2EX3 - chains A and B; structure by X-ray diffraction, 3.00 A resolution.

# Chain A
Name: DNA polymerase
From: Bacillus phage phi29
Notes: EC 2.7.7.7
UniProt: P03680 (DPOL_BPPH2); numbering as in UniProt (aligned over 1-575)
Amino-acid sequence (575 residues; row label = number of the first residue in the row):
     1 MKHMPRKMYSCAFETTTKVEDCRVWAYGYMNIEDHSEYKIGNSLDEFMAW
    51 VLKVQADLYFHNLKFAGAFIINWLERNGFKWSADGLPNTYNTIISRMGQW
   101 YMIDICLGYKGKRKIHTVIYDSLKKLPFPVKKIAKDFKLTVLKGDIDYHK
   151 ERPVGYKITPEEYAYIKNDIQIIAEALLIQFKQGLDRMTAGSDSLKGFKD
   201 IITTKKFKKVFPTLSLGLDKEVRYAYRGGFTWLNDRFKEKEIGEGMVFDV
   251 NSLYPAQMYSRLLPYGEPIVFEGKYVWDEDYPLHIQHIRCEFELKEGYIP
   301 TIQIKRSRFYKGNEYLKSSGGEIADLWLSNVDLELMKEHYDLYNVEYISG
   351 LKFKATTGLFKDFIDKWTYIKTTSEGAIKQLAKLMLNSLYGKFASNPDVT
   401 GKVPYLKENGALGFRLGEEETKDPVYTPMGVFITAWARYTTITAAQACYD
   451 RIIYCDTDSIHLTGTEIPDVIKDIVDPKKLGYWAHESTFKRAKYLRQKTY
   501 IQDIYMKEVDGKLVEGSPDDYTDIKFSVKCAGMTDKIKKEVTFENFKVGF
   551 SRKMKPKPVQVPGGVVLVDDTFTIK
Unresolved in the structure: 1-5
Sequence notes: engineered mutation Ala12 (Asp in P03680), Ala66 (Asp in P03680)
Metal / ion sites: lead (II) ion site 1: Glu14, Asp145, Tyr148, Asp169; lead (II) ion site 2 near Asp169 (its only coordinating residue here); lead (II) ion site 3 near Glu221 (its only coordinating residue here)
Swiss-Prot annotation at these positions:
  - region: Ser192 to Gly229 (Involved in DNA-binding, coordination between DNA synthesis and degradation and TP interaction), Asp398 to Glu420 (TPR2), Gly563 to Lys575 (Involved in DNA-binding and TP interaction)
  - motif: Tyr454 to Asp458 (YCDTD)
  - binding site (Mg(2+)): Asp145, Asp169, Asp249, Val250, Asp456, Asp458
  - binding site (5-methyl-UTP): Tyr254, Lys371, Lys383, Asp458
  - site: Glu14 (Essential for 3'-5' exonucleolysis), Thr15 (Involved in proofreading function by stabilization of the frayed primer-terminus at the 3'-5' exonuclease active site), Tyr59 (Interaction with the primer terminal protein), His61 (Interaction with the primer terminal protein), Asn62 (Involved in proofreading function by stabilization of the frayed primer-terminus at the 3'-5' exonuclease active site), Phe65 (Binds ssDNA), Phe69 (Interaction with the primer terminal protein), Ile93 (Involved in binding template-primer structures), Ser122 (Binds ssDNA), Leu123 (Binds ssDNA), Tyr148 (Involved in the stabilization of the frayed 3' terminus at the exonuclease active site), Ser252 (Probably involved in binding template-primer structures), Tyr254 (Probably involved in nucleotide binding selection), Thr356 (Binds ssDNA), Ile364 (Involved in the binding of DNA and dNTP), Lys366 (Stabilization of the incoming nucleotide), Lys371 (Interacts with the phosphate groups of the incoming nucleotide), Lys379 (Stabilization of the incoming nucleotide), Lys383 (Probably involved in nucleotide binding selection), Leu384 (Probably involved in positioning the templating nucleotide at the polymerization active site and in controlling nucleotide insertion fidelity) and 9 more in UniProt

# Chain B
Name: DNA terminal protein
From: Bacillus phage phi29
Notes: fragment: terminal protein
UniProt: P03681 (TERM_BPPH2); residue numbers follow UniProt; this construct covers 71-266
Amino-acid sequence (230 residues; numbered 1 to 266; 36 numbers in that range are skipped by the numbering (no residue carries them; nothing is unmodelled there); the number before each row is that of its first residue; X marks 34 residues of unknown identity (built as UNK)):
     1 XXXXXXXXXXXX
    26 XXXXXXXXXXXXXXXXXXXXXX
    71 ANMRYQFEKNAYGVVASKAKIAEIERNTKEVQRLVDEKIKAMKDKEYYAG
   121 GKPQGTIEQRIAMTSPAHVTGINRPHDFDFSKVRSYSRLRTLEESMEMRT
   171 DPQYYEKKMIQLQLNFIKSVEGSFNSFDAADELIEELKKIPPDDFYELFL
   221 RISEISFEEFDSEGNTVENVEGNVYKILSYLEQYRRGDFDLSLKGF
Unresolved in the structure: 120-139, 227-233, 260-266
Swiss-Prot annotation at these positions:
  - region: Arg256 to Asp258 (Interaction with the viral DNA polymerase)
  - site: Phe230 (Positions the 3' end of the template strand at the active site of the DNA polymerase)
  - modified residue: Ser232 (O-(5'-phospho-DNA)-serine)

# Interface between chain A and chain B
Residue-residue contacts (90):
  Arg96(A) with Tyr245(B); Lys246(B); Ser249(B), hydrogen bond; Tyr250(B); Gln253(B), hydrogen bond
  Met97(A) with Gly242(B); Asn243(B); Tyr245(B); Lys246(B)
  Tyr224(A) with Glu224(B)
  Glu291(A) with Arg158(B), salt bridge
  Glu293(A) with Ser157(B); Arg158(B); Thr161(B), hydrogen bond
  Lys305(A) with Phe219(B); Ser223(B), hydrogen bond (backbone-side chain); Glu224(B)
  Arg306(A) with Phe219(B); Leu220(B), hydrogen bond (side chain-backbone); Glu224(B), salt bridge
  Ser307(A) with Leu182(B); Phe219(B)
  Arg308(A) with Thr140(B); Tyr175(B); Met179(B); Leu182(B); Tyr216(B)
  Phe309(A) with Tyr174(B); Lys178(B)
  Lys311(A) with Asn185(B)
  Asn313(A) with Ser189(B), hydrogen bond
  Ser318(A) with Thr161(B), hydrogen bond
  Gly320(A) with Thr161(B); Ser165(B)
  Gly321(A) with Thr161(B); Ser165(B); Met166(B); Arg169(B), hydrogen bond (backbone-side chain)
  Glu322(A) with Gly141(B); Asn143(B), hydrogen bond; Arg169(B), salt bridge; Tyr174(B), hydrogen bond
  Ile323(A) with Asn143(B)
  Asp341(A) with Arg154(B); Ser155(B)
  Leu342(A) with Arg154(B), hydrogen bond (backbone-side chain)
  Tyr343(A) with Lys152(B); Arg154(B), hydrogen bond (side chain-backbone); Ser155(B); Arg158(B)
  Asn344(A) with Arg158(B)
  Asn396(A) with Lys246(B)
  Asp398(A) with Tyr250(B), hydrogen bond
  Lys402(A) with Tyr245(B)
  Arg415(A) with Glu252(B)
  Leu416(A) with Ser249(B); Glu252(B), hydrogen bond (backbone-side chain); Gln253(B); Arg256(B), hydrogen bond (backbone-side chain)
  Gly417(A) with Arg256(B), hydrogen bond (backbone-side chain)
  Glu419(A) with Gln253(B), hydrogen bond
  Arg496(A) with Gly192(B), hydrogen bond (side chain-backbone); Asn195(B), hydrogen bond
  Lys498(A) with Asn235(B)
  Cys530(A) with Asn195(B)
  Ala531(A) with Ser193(B); Phe194(B); Asn195(B), hydrogen bond (backbone-side chain); Asn235(B); Val240(B), hydrophobic
  Gly532(A) with Val237(B); Val240(B)
  Met533(A) with Val237(B)
  Thr534(A) with Val237(B)
  Lys555(A) with Phe197(B); Val237(B); Glu241(B), salt bridge
  Lys557(A) with Asp198(B), salt bridge
  Asp570(A) with Phe197(B); Asp198(B), hydrogen bond (side chain-backbone)
  Thr571(A) with Ser196(B); Phe197(B)
  Phe572(A) with Asn195(B); Ser196(B)
  Thr573(A) with Asn195(B); Ser196(B), hydrogen bond (backbone-backbone)
  Ile574(A) with Asn195(B)
  Lys575(A) with Glu191(B), salt bridge; Asn195(B), hydrogen bond (backbone-side chain); Ser196(B)
Other interface residues (no listed pair), chain A (50 interface residues in all): Lys64, Gln99, Lys317, Glu346, Phe414, Pro556, Pro558
Other interface residues (no listed pair), chain B (51 interface residues in all): His146, Val153, Leu162, Met168, Glu238, Asn239

# Summary
The interface between chain A and chain B involves 50 residues on one side and 51 on the other; the contacts
include 23 hydrogen bonds and 6 salt bridges. Polar pairs include Glu291(A)-Arg158(B), Arg306(A)-Glu224(B) and
Glu322(A)-Arg169(B).
Here chain A is DNA polymerase and chain B is DNA terminal protein, both from Bacillus phage phi29. Entry 2EX3
(Bacteriophage phi29 DNA polymerase bound to terminal protein) was determined by X-ray diffraction.
